PDB entry 7UWN | electron microscopy, 3.01 A resolution | chains B and G of the 7 polymer chains in the assembly

# Chain B
Name: Interleukin-17A
Organism: Homo sapiens
Reference sequence: Q16552 (IL17_HUMAN); numbering as in UniProt (aligned over 24-155)
Chain sequence (170 residues; row label = number of the first residue in the row):
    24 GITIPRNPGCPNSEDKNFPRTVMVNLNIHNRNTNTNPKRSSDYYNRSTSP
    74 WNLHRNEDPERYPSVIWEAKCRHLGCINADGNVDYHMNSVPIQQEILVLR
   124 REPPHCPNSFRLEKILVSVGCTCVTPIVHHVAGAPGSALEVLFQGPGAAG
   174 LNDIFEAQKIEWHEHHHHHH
Disordered / not traced: 24-41, 153-193
Construct notes: expression tag (156-193)
Cystine bridges: Cys94-Cys144, Cys99-Cys146

# Chain G
Name: Isoform 5 of Interleukin-17 receptor C
Organism: Homo sapiens
Reference sequence: Q8NAC3 (I17RC_HUMAN), isoform Q8NAC3-5; residue numbers follow UniProt; this construct covers 21-465
Chain sequence (479 residues; each row starts with the number of its first residue):
    21 LERLVGPQDATHCSPGLSCRLWDSDILCLPGDIVPAPGPVLAPTHLQTEL
    71 VLRCQKETDCDLCLRVAVHLAVHGHWEEPEDEEKFGGAADLGVEEPRNAS
   121 LQAQVVLSFQAYPTARCVLLEVQVPAALVQFGQSVGSVVYDCFEAALGSE
   171 VRIWSYTQPRYEKELNHTQQLPDCRGLEVWNSIPSCWALPWLNVSADGDN
   221 VHLVLNVSEEQHFGLSLYWNQVQGPPKPRWHKNLTGPQIITLNHTDLVPC
   271 LCIQVWPLEPDSVRTNICPFREDPRAHQNLWQAARLRLLTLQSWLLDAPC
   321 SLPAEAALCWRAPGGDPCQPLVPPLSWENVTVDKVLEFPLLKGHPNLCVQ
   371 VNSSEKLQLQECLWADSLGPLKDDVLLLETRGPQDNRSLCALEPSGCTSL
   421 PSKASTRAARLGEYLLQDLQSGQCLQLWDDDLGALWACPMDKYIHAAALE
   471 VLFQGPGAAEDQVDPRLIDGKHHHHHHHH
Disordered / not traced: 21, 57-58, 75-79, 96-118, 147, 167-168, 194, 241-245, 269-270, 466-499
Construct notes: conflict Leu111 (Ser in Q8NAC3), Arg307 (Gln in Q8NAC3); expression tag (466-499)
Cystine bridges: Cys33-Cys39, Cys48-Cys137, Cys74-Cys80, Cys83-Cys162, Cys272-Cys288
Glycans and other covalent adducts: N-acetylglucosamine (NAG) linked to Asn186, Asn213

# Interface between chain B and chain G
Residue-residue contacts (15; chain B residue first):
  Pro42(B) with Ile46(G), hydrophobic; Leu47(G)
  Val45(B) with Leu47(G), hydrophobic
  Tyr108(B) with Ser236(G); His251(G); Arg284(G), hydrogen bond (backbone-side chain)
  Met110(B) with Arg284(G)
  Asn111(B) with Asp281(G); Ser282(G), hydrogen bond (side chain-backbone); Arg284(G), hydrogen bond
  Val113(B) with Asp281(G)
  Leu135(B) with Leu47(G), hydrophobic
  Val151(B) with Arg284(G), hydrogen bond (backbone-backbone)
  His152(B) with Arg284(G); Asn286(G)
Interface residues without a listed pair, chain B (13 interface residues in all): Leu97, His109, Pro149, Ile150
Interface residues without a listed pair, chain G (15 interface residues in all): Pro248, Gln274, Trp276, Leu278, Glu279, Val283, Thr285

# Summary
13 residues of chain B and 15 residues of chain G are in contact, with 4 hydrogen bonds. Polar contacts
include Tyr108(B)-Arg284(G), Asn111(B)-Ser282(G) and Asn111(B)-Arg284(G). N-acetylglucosamine is covalently
linked to Asn186(G) and Asn213(G).
Chain B is Interleukin-17A and chain G is Isoform 5 of Interleukin-17 receptor C, both from Homo sapiens; the
structure, Structure of the IL-17A-IL-17RA-IL-17RC ternary complex, was determined by electron microscopy
together with 7UWJ, 7UWK, 7UWL and 7UWM from the same study.
